PDB entry 4Z3O | X-ray diffraction, 3.44 A resolution | chains A and B of the 6 polymer chains in the assembly

Chain A (and B):
Protein: DNA topoisomerase 4 subunit B, ParE30-ParC55 fused topo IV from S. pneumoniae
Organism: Streptococcus pneumoniae
Notes: EC 5.99.1.3; chain B of this document is another copy of the same molecule, construct and numbering; everything in this record applies to it too
Reference sequence: chimeric construct of Q59961, P72525: residues 404-995 from Q59961 (PARE_STRPN) positions 404-643 (offset varies); residues 1003-1484 from P72525 positions 3-484 (UniProt number = residue number - 1000)
Amino-acid sequence (742 residues; numbered 403 to 1496; 352 numbers in that range are skipped by the numbering (no residue carries them; nothing is unmodelled there); the number before each row is that of its first residue):
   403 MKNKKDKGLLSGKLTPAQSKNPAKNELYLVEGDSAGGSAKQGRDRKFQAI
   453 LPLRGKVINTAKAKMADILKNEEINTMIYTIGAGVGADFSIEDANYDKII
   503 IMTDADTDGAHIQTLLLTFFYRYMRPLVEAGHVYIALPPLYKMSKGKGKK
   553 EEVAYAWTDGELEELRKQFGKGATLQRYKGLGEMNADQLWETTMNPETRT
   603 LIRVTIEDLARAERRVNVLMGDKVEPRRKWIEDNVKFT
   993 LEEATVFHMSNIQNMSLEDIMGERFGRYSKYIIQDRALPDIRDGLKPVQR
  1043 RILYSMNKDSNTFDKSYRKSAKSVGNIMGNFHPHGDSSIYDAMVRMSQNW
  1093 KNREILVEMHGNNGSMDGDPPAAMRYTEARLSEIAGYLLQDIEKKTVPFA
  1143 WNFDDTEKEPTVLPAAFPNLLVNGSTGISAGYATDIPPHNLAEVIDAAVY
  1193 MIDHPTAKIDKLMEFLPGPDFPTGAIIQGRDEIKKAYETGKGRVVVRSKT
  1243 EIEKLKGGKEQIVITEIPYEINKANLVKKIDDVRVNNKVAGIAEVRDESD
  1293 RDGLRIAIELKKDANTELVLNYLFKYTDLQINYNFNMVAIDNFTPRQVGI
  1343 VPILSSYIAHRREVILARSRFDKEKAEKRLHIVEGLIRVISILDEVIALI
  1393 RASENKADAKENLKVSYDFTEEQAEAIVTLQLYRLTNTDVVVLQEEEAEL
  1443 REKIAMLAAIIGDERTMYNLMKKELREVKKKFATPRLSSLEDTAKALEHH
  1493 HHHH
Unresolved in the structure: 403-414, 545-556, 570-576, 993-1002, 1485-1496 (chain B: 403-414, 546-555, 570-577, 993-1003, 1485-1496)
Construct notes: expression tag (403, 1485-1496); engineered mutation Ile460 (Val in Q59961), Thr1257 (Ile257 in P72525); linker (996-1002)
Curated features (UniProtKB/Swiss-Prot):
  - binding site (Mg(2+)): Glu433, Asp506, Asp508
  - site: Lys458 (Interaction with DNA), Asn461 (Interaction with DNA), His513 (Interaction with DNA), Arg629 (Interaction with DNA), Lys1038 (Interaction with DNA), His1074 (Interaction with DNA), His1076 (Interaction with DNA), Arg1087 (Interaction with DNA), Lys1093 (Interaction with DNA), Arg1117 (Transition state stabilizer)
  - active site: Tyr1118 (O-(5'-phospho-DNA)-tyrosine intermediate)
Bound ions: Mg2+: Asp506, Asp508
Ligand contacts: moxifloxacin (MFX; 1-cyclopropyl-6-fluoro-8-methoxy-7-[(4aS,7aS)-octahydro-6H-pyrrolo[3,4-b]pyridin-6-yl]-4-oxo-1,4-dihydroquinoline-3-carboxylic acid): Arg456, Gly457, Glu475, Ser1079

Chain A / chain B interface:
Contacting residue pairs - 85 pairs, chain A then chain B:
  Ser436(A) with Asn1104(B); Ala1114(B)
  Ser440(A) with Asn1104(B)
  Gln443(A) with Asn1104(B), hydrogen bond; Gly1106(B); Ser1107(B); Asp1111(B)
  Gly444(A) with Arg1293(B)
  Arg445(A) with Arg1293(B), hydrogen bond (backbone-side chain)
  Arg447(A) with Asp1289(B), salt bridge; Ser1291(B), hydrogen bond (side chain-backbone)
  Gly584(A) with Gly1103(B)
  Glu585(A) with His1102(B)
  Met586(A) with Gly1103(B)
  Asn587(A) with His1102(B), hydrogen bond; Gly1103(B), hydrogen bond (side chain-backbone)
  Trp592(A) with Arg1293(B)
  Ala1063(A) with Gly1067(B); Met1070(B), hydrophobic
  Lys1064(A) with Gly1067(B); Asn1068(B); Asn1072(B), hydrogen bond
  Gly1067(A) with Ala1063(B); Lys1064(B)
  Asn1068(A) with Lys1064(B); Asn1068(B)
  Met1070(A) with Ala1063(B), hydrophobic
  Asn1072(A) with Lys1064(B), hydrogen bond
  Gly1077(A) with Arg1117(B)
  Asp1078(A) with Arg1117(B), salt bridge
  His1102(A) with Glu585(B)
  Gly1103(A) with Gly584(B); Met586(B)
  Asn1104(A) with Ser436(B), hydrogen bond (side chain-backbone); Gly439(B); Ser440(B); Gln443(B), hydrogen bond
  Asp1111(A) with Gln443(B), hydrogen bond
  Ala1114(A) with Ser436(B)
  Ala1115(A) with Ser436(B)
  Met1116(A) with Met1116(B), hydrophobic
  Arg1117(A) with Gly1077(B); Asp1078(B), salt bridge; Ser1079(B), hydrogen bond
  Tyr1118(A) with Ser436(B); Gly584(B)
  Asp1289(A) with Arg447(B), hydrogen bond (backbone-side chain)
  Ser1291(A) with Arg447(B), hydrogen bond (backbone-side chain)
  Arg1293(A) with Gly444(B), hydrogen bond (side chain-backbone); Arg445(B), hydrogen bond (side chain-backbone); Trp592(B)
  Leu1385(A) with Arg1393(B)
  Asp1386(A) with Arg1393(B), salt bridge
  Ile1389(A) with Ile1389(B), hydrophobic; Arg1393(B)
  Ile1392(A) with Leu1424(B); Thr1428(B)
  Arg1393(A) with Leu1385(B); Asp1386(B), salt bridge
  Ser1395(A) with Thr1428(B)
  Glu1396(A) with Thr1428(B)
  Asn1397(A) with Thr1428(B)
  Lys1398(A) with Tyr1425(B); Thr1428(B)
  Ile1419(A) with Leu1424(B)
  Val1420(A) with Leu1424(B), hydrogen bond (backbone-backbone); Tyr1425(B), hydrogen bond (backbone-backbone)
  Thr1421(A) with Gln1423(B)
  Leu1422(A) with Leu1422(B); Gln1423(B); Leu1424(B), hydrogen bond (backbone-backbone)
  Gln1423(A) with Thr1421(B); Leu1422(B)
  Leu1424(A) with Ile1392(B); Ile1419(B); Val1420(B), hydrogen bond (backbone-backbone); Leu1422(B), hydrogen bond (backbone-backbone); Leu1424(B), hydrophobic
  Tyr1425(A) with Lys1398(B); Val1420(B), hydrogen bond (backbone-backbone)
  Thr1428(A) with Ile1392(B); Ser1395(B); Glu1396(B); Asn1397(B)
  Thr1430(A) with Arg1393(B)
Other interface residues (no listed pair), chain A (60 interface residues in all): Gly439, Asp589, Lys1061, Gly1071, His1076, Ser1079, Gly1106, Ser1107, Thr1119, Glu1290, Leu1427
Other interface residues (no listed pair), chain B (58 interface residues in all): Asn587, Asp589, Lys1061, Gly1071, Met1101, Tyr1118, Glu1290, Ala1401, Leu1427

Overview:
60 residues of chain A and 58 residues of chain B are in contact; the contacts include 21 hydrogen bonds and 5
salt bridges. Polar pairs include Arg447(A)-Asp1289(B), Asp1078(A)-Arg1117(B) and Asp1386(A)-Arg1393(B).
Ligands of chain A: moxifloxacin.
Chain A and chain B are both DNA topoisomerase 4 subunit B, ParE30-ParC55 fused topo IV from S. pneumoniae
(Streptococcus pneumoniae); the structure, Quinolone(Moxifloxacin)-DNA cleavage complex of topoisomerase IV
from S. pneumoniae, was determined by X-ray diffraction.
